Entry 3JBQ (electron microscopy, 11.00 A resolution (very low resolution: no residue pairs are listed; an interface is given only as per-side residue counts)); this record covers chains B and G of the 12 polymer chains in the assembly.

# Chain B
Molecule: phosphodiesterase 5/6 chimera catalytic domain
From: Bos taurus
Amino-acid sequence (330 residues; row label = number of the first residue in the row):
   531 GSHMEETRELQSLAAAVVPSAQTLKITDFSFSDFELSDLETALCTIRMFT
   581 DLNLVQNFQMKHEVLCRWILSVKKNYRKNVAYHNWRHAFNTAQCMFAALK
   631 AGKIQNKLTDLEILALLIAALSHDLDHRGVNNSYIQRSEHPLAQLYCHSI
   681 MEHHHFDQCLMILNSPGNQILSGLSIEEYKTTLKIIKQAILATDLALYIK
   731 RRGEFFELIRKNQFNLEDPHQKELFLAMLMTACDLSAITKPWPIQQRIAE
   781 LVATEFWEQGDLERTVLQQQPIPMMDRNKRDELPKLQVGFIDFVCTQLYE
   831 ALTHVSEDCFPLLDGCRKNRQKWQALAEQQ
Unresolved in the structure: 531, 860

# Chain G
Molecule: GafB domain of phosphodiesterase 2A
From: Bos taurus
Amino-acid sequence (185 residues; numbered 387 to 571; the number before each row is that of its first residue):
   387 QKLKCECQALLQVAKNLFTHLDDVSVLLQEIITEARNLSNAEICSVFLLD
   437 QNELVAKVFDGGVVDDESYEIRIPADQGIAGHVATTGQILNIPDAYAHPL
   487 FYRGVDDSTGFRTRNILCFPIKNENQEVIGVAELVNKINGPWFSKFDEDL
   537 ATAFSIYCGISIAHSLLYKKVNEAQYRSHLANEMM
Unresolved in the structure: 445-453, 483-497

# Interface between chain B and chain G
At this resolution (11 A) residue pairs are not listed: 7 residues of chain B and 6 of chain G lie at the interface.

# Summary
7 residues of chain B face 6 of chain G across their interface.
Here chain B is phosphodiesterase 5/6 chimera catalytic domain and chain G is GafB domain of phosphodiesterase
2A, both from Bos taurus. Entry 3JBQ (Domain Organization and Conformational Plasticity of the G Protein
Effector, PDE6) was determined by electron microscopy, deposited together with 3JAB.
